Entry 2FY3 (X-ray diffraction, 2.27 A resolution); this record covers chain A.

Chain A:
Protein: Choline O-acetyltransferase
From: Homo sapiens
Notes: EC 2.3.1.6
Reference sequence: P28329 (CLAT_HUMAN); residues 2-615 here correspond to UniProt positions 120-733 (UniProt number = residue number + 118)
Chain sequence (612 residues; row label = number of the first residue in the row; note: 3 numbers in that range are skipped by the numbering (no residue carries them; nothing is unmodelled there)):
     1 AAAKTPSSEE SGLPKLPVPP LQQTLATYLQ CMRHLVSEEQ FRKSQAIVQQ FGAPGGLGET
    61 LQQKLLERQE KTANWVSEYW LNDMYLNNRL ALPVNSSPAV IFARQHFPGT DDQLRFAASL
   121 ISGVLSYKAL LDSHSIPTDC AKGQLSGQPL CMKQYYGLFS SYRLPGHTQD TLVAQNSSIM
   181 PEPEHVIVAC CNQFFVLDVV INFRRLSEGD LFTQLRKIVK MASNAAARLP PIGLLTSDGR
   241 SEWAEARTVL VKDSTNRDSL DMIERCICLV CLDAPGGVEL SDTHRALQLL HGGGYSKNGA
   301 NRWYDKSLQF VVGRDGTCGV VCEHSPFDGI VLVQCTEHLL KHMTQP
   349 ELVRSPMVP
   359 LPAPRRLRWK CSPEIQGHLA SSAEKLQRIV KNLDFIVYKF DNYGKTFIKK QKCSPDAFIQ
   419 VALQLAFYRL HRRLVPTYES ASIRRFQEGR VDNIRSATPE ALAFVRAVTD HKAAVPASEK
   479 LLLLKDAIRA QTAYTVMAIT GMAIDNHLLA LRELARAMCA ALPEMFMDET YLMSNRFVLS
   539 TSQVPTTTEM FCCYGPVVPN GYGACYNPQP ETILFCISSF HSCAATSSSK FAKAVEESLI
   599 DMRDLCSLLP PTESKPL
Unresolved in the structure: 1-7, 143-146, 610-615
Construct notes: cloning artifact (1); engineered mutation A225 (Glu343 in P28329), A226 (Asp344 in P28329), A227 (Glu345 in P28329), A518 (Lys636 in P28329), A519 (Glu637 in P28329), A582 (Lys700 in P28329), A583 (Glu701 in P28329)
Ligand contacts: choline ion (CHT): M84, Y85, H324, Y436, S438, S538, T539, S540, Y552, V555
Swiss-Prot annotation at these positions:
  - active site: H324 (Proton acceptor)
  - binding site (CoA): G402 to D414, S440, Q541
  - modified residue: S7 (Phosphoserine)

In short:
Chain A binds choline ion. UniProt lists active-site residue H324 and 15 CoA-binding residues.
Chain A is Choline O-acetyltransferase (Homo sapiens); the structure, Structures of ligand bound human choline
acetyltransferase provides insight into regulation of acetylcholine synthesis, was determined by X-ray
diffraction, deposited together with 2FY2, 2FY4 and 2FY5.
